Entry 3MJ1 (X-ray diffraction, 1.72 A resolution); this record covers chain A.

== Chain A ==
Name: Tyrosine-protein kinase ITK/TSK
Organism: Homo sapiens
Notes: EC 2.7.10.2
UniProtKB: Q08881 (ITK_HUMAN); residue numbers follow UniProt; this construct covers 357-620
Chain sequence (266 residues; row label = number of the first residue in the row):
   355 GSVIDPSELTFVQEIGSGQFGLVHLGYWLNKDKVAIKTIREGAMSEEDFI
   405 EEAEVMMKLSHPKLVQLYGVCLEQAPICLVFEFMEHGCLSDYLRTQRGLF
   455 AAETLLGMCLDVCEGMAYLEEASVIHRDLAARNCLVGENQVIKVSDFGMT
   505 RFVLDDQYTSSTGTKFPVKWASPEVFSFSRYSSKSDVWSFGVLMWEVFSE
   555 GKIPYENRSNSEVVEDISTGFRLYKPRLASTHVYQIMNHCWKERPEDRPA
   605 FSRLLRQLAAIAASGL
Disordered / not traced: 373-374, 394-404, 502-520, 561, 616-620
Sequence notes: expression tag (355-356); engineered mutation S477 (Cys in Q08881), A614 (Glu in Q08881), A617 (Glu in Q08881)
Curated features (UniProtKB/Swiss-Prot):
  - active site: D482 (Proton acceptor)
  - binding site (ATP): I369 to V377, K391
  - modified residue: Y512 (Phosphotyrosine), S565 (Phosphoserine)
  - natural variant: R451 (R451Q: In a gastric adenocarcinoma sample)
Ligand contacts: 614 (7-[(4-methylpiperazin-1-yl)methyl]-4-[(3-methyl-1H-pyrazol-5-yl)amino]-2-(tetrahydro-2H-pyran-4-yl)phthalazin-1(2H)-one): I369, G370, S371, G372, V377, A389, K391, V419, F435, E436, F437, M438, E439, H440, G441, C442, L489, S499

== In short ==
Bound to chain A: compound 614. From UniProt: active-site residue D482 and 10 ATP-binding residues.
Chain A is Tyrosine-protein kinase ITK/TSK (Homo sapiens); the structure, X-ray crystal structure of ITK
complexed with inhibitor RO5191614, was determined by X-ray diffraction (same publication as 3MIY and 3MJ2).
